4D7C - chain A; structure by X-ray diffraction, 1.45 A resolution.

# Chain A
Name: Gliomedin
Organism: Rattus norvegicus
Notes: fragment: olfactomedin domain
UniProt: Q80WL1 (GLDN_RAT); residue numbers follow UniProt; this construct covers 260-543
Chain sequence (285 residues; row label = number of the first residue in the row):
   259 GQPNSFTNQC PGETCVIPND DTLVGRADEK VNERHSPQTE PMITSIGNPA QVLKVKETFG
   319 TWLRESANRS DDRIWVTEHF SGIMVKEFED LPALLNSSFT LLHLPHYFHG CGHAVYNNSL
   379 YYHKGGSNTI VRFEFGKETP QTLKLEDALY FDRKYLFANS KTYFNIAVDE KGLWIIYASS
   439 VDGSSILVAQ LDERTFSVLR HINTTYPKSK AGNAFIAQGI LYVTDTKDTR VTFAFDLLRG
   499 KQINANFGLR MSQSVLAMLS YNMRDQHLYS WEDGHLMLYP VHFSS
Not modelled in the structure: 259-297
Differences from the reference sequence: expression tag (259)
Bound ions: Na+: N423, N471, A472, L517

# Summary
N423, N471, A472 and L517 coordinate Na+.
Chain A is Gliomedin (Rattus norvegicus); the structure, Monoclinic crystal form of the extracellular
olfactomedin domain from gliomedin, was determined by X-ray diffraction, deposited together with 4D77.
